1NMQ - chains A and B; structure by X-ray diffraction, 2.40 A resolution.

[Chain A (and B)]
Molecule: Caspase-3
From: Homo sapiens
Notes: EC 3.4.22.-; fragment: large subunit; chain B of this document is another copy of the same molecule, construct and numbering; everything in this record applies to it too
UniProt: P42574 (CASP3_HUMAN); residues 29-277 here = UniProt positions 29-277
Chain sequence (249 residues; each row starts with the number of its first residue):
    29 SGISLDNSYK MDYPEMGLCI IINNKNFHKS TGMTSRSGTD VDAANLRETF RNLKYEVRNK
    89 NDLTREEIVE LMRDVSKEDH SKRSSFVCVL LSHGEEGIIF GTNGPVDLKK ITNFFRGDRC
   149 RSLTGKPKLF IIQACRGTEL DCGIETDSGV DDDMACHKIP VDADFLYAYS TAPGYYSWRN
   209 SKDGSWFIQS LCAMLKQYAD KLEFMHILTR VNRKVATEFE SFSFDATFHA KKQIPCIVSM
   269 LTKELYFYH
Disordered / not traced: 29-33, 175-178, 182-183
Covalently attached groups: compound 160 linked to Cys163
Residues lining bound ligands: 160 (3-(3-{2-[(5-methanesulfonyl-thiophene-2-carbonyl)-amino]-ethyldisulfanylmethyl}- benzenesulfonylamino)-4-oxo-pentanoic acid): Arg64, Ser120, His121, Gly122, Gln161, Ala162, Tyr204, Ser205, Trp206, Arg207, Asn208, Trp214, Glu248, Ser249, Phe250, Ser251, Phe256
UniProt features mapped onto this chain:
  - active site: His121, Cys163
  - modified residue: Cys163 (S-nitrosocysteine), Arg207 (Microbial infection: ADP-riboxanated arginine)
  - natural variant: Asp190 (E190D: this construct carries the variant)
  - mutagenesis: Asp175 (D175A: In P3-D3A mutant; abolished cleavage and activation, leading to prevent thiol protease activity; when associated with A-9 and A-28), Arg207 (R207A: Abolished ADP-riboxanation by C.violaceum CopC)

[Chain A / chain B interface]
Contacting residue pairs (96; chain A residue first):
  Asn35(A) with Arg238(B); Arg241(B), hydrogen bond
  Gly145(A) with Ile172(B)
  Arg149(A) with Ile172(B); Glu173(B)
  Thr152(A) with Ile172(B)
  Asp169(A) with Pro188(B); Val189(B), hydrogen bond (side chain-backbone); Asp190(B), hydrogen bond (side chain-backbone)
  Cys170(A) with Lys186(B), hydrogen bond (backbone-side chain)
  Gly171(A) with Ile187(B); Val189(B)
  Ile172(A) with Gly145(B); Asp146(B); Arg149(B); Lys186(B); Ile187(B), hydrogen bond (backbone-backbone)
  Glu173(A) with Cys184(B); His185(B); Lys186(B)
  Thr174(A) with His185(B), hydrogen bond (side chain-backbone); Ile187(B)
  Cys184(A) with Glu248(B)
  His185(A) with Glu173(B); Thr174(B), hydrogen bond (backbone-side chain)
  Lys186(A) with Cys170(B), hydrogen bond (side chain-backbone); Ile172(B); Glu173(B); Ala244(B); Glu248(B); Ala258(B), hydrogen bond (side chain-backbone); Lys260(B), hydrogen bond (backbone-side chain)
  Ile187(A) with Gly171(B); Ile172(B), hydrogen bond (backbone-backbone); Ala244(B); Lys260(B)
  Pro188(A) with Asp169(B); Ala244(B); Lys260(B); Gln261(B); Ile262(B)
  Val189(A) with Asp169(B), hydrogen bond (backbone-side chain); Gly171(B)
  Asp190(A) with Asp169(B), hydrogen bond (backbone-side chain); Tyr203(B), hydrogen bond
  Ala191(A) with Ile262(B), hydrophobic
  Tyr203(A) with Asp190(B), hydrogen bond
  Glu231(A) with His234(B), salt bridge
  His234(A) with Glu231(B), salt bridge; His234(B); Glu272(B), salt bridge
  Thr237(A) with Leu269(B); Thr270(B); Lys271(B)
  Arg238(A) with Asn35(B), hydrogen bond
  Asn240(A) with Ser267(B), hydrogen bond (side chain-backbone); Met268(B); Leu269(B), hydrogen bond (side chain-backbone)
  Arg241(A) with Asn35(B), hydrogen bond; Thr270(B), hydrogen bond (side chain-backbone)
  Ala244(A) with Lys186(B); Ile187(B); Pro188(B)
  Glu248(A) with Cys184(B), hydrogen bond (side chain-backbone); Lys186(B)
  Ala258(A) with Lys186(B), hydrogen bond (backbone-side chain)
  Lys260(A) with Lys186(B), hydrogen bond (side chain-backbone); Pro188(B)
  Gln261(A) with Pro188(B)
  Ile262(A) with Met268(B), hydrophobic
  Pro263(A) with Ser267(B); Met268(B)
  Cys264(A) with Val266(B), hydrophobic; Ser267(B); Met268(B), hydrophobic
  Ile265(A) with Ile265(B); Val266(B); Ser267(B), hydrogen bond (backbone-backbone)
  Val266(A) with Cys264(B), hydrophobic; Ile265(B); Val266(B), hydrophobic
  Ser267(A) with Asn240(B), hydrogen bond (backbone-side chain); Pro263(B); Cys264(B); Ile265(B), hydrogen bond (backbone-backbone)
  Met268(A) with Asn240(B); Ile262(B), hydrophobic; Pro263(B); Cys264(B), hydrophobic
  Leu269(A) with Thr237(B); Asn240(B), hydrogen bond (backbone-side chain)
  Thr270(A) with Thr237(B); Arg241(B)
  Lys271(A) with Thr237(B); Arg241(B)
  Glu272(A) with His234(B), salt bridge
Also at the interface, not in a pair above, chain A (49 interface residues in all): Asp34, Lys137, Asp146, Asp179, Asp180, Met233, Thr245, Tyr274
Also at the interface, not in a pair above, chain B (50 interface residues in all): Asp34, Lys137, Thr152, Ala191, Lys210, Asp211, Met233, Thr245, Phe250, Tyr274

[Overview]
Chain A and chain B form an interface of 49 and 50 residues respectively; the contacts include 27 hydrogen
bonds and 4 salt bridges. Polar pairs include Glu231(A)-His234(B), His234(A)-Glu272(B) and Asn35(A)-Arg241(B).
Compound 160 is covalently linked to Cys163(A).
Both chains are Caspase-3 (Homo sapiens). Entry 1NMQ (Extendend Tethering: In Situ Assembly of Inhibitors) was
determined by X-ray diffraction, deposited together with 1NMS.
